1MAU - chain A; structure by X-ray diffraction, 2.15 A resolution.

[Chain A]
Molecule: tryptophan-tRNA ligase
Source organism: Geobacillus stearothermophilus
Notes: EC 6.1.1.2
UniProt: P00953 (SYW_BACST); numbering as in UniProt (aligned over 1-328)
Chain sequence (328 residues; row label = number of the first residue in the row):
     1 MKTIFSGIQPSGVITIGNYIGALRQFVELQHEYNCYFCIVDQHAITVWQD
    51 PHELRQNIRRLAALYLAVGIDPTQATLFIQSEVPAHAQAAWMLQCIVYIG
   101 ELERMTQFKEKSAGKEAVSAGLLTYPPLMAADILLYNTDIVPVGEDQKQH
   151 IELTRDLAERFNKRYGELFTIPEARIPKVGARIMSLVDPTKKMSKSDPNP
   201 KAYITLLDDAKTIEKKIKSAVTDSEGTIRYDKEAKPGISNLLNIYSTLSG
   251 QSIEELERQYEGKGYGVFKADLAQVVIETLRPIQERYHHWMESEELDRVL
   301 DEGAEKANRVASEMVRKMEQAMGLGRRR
Bound ions: Na+: Gln-30, Tyr-33, Gln-74
Residues lining bound ligands:
  - ATP (adenosine-5'-triphosphate): Gly-7, Ile-8, Gln-9, Ser-11, Gly-17, Asn-18, Gly-21, Ala-22, Lys-111, Pro-142, Val-143, Gly-144, Glu-145, Asp-146, Gln-147, Gly-180, Ala-181, Arg-182, Ile-183, Lys-192, Met-193, Ser-194, Lys-195, Ser-196
  - L-tryptophanamide (LTN): Phe-5, Ser-6, Gly-7, Ile-8, Gln-9, Val-40, His-43, Gln-107, Tyr-125, Met-129, Asp-132, Ile-133, Val-141, Val-143, Asp-146, Gln-147, His-150
UniProt features mapped onto this chain:
  - motif: Pro-10 to Asn-18 ('HIGH' region), Lys-192 to Ser-196 ('KMSKS' region)
  - binding site (ATP): Gln-9 to Ser-11, Gly-17, Asn-18, Gly-144 to Asp-146, Ile-183, Lys-192 to Ser-196
  - binding site (L-tryptophan): Asp-132

[Summary]
Ligands of chain A: ATP and L-tryptophanamide. The Na+ site is built by Gln-30, Tyr-33 and Gln-74. From
UniProt: 14 ATP-binding residues and L-tryptophan-binding residue Asp-132.
Chain A is tryptophan-tRNA ligase (Geobacillus stearothermophilus); the structure, Crystal structure of
Tryptophanyl-tRNA Synthetase Complexed with ATP and Tryptophanamide in a Pre-Transition state Conformation,
was determined by X-ray diffraction (same publication as 1MAW, 1MB2 and 1M83).
